8D8L - chains a and L of the 35 polymer chains in the assembly; structure by electron microscopy, 2.60 A resolution.

== Chain a ==
Molecule: 15S ribosomal RNA
From: Saccharomyces cerevisiae
Sequence (1713 nucleotides; each row starts with the number of its first residue; numbers below 1 keep their minus sign (U-63 is residue -63)):
   -63 UUUUAUAUAA UAAUAAUAAU AUAUAUAUAU AUAUAUUAUU AUAUUAGUUA UAUAAUAAGG
    -3 AAAAGUAAAA AAUUUAUAAG AAUAUGAUGU UGGUUCAGAU UAAGCGCUAA AUAAGGACAU
    57 GACACAUGCG AAUCAUACGU UUAUUAUUGA UAAGAUAAUA AAUAUGUGGU GUAAACGUGA
   117 GUAAUUUUAU UAGGAAUUAA UGAACUAUAG AAUAAGCUAA AUACUUAAUA UAUUAUUAUA
   177 UAAAAAUAAU UUAUAUAAUA AAAAGGAUAU AUAUAUAAUA UAUAUUUAUC UAUAGUCAAG
   237 CCAAUAAUGG UUUAGGUAGU AGGUUUAUUA AGAGUUAAAC CUAGCCAACG AUCCAUAAUC
   297 GAUAAUGAAA GUUAGAACGA UCACGUUGAC UCUGAAAUAU AGUCAAUAUC UAUAAGAUAC
   357 AGCAGUGAGG AAUAUUGGAC AAUGAUCGAA AGAUUGAUCC AGUUACUUAU UAGGAUGAUA
   417 UAUAAAAAUA UUUUAUUUUA UUUAUAAAUA UUAAAUAUUU AUAAUAAUAA UAAUAAUAAU
   477 AUAUAUAUAU AAAUUGAUUA AAAAUAAAAU CCAUAAAUAA UUAAAAUAAU GAUAUUAAUU
   537 ACCAUAUAUA UUUUUAUAUG GAUAUAUAUA UUAAUAAUAA UAUUAAUUUU AUUAUUAUUA
   597 AUAAUAUAUU UUAAUAGUCC UGACUAAUAU UUGUGCCAGC AGUCGCGGUA ACACAAAGAG
   657 GGCGAGCGUU AAUCAUAAUG GUUUAAAGGA UCCGUAGAAU GAAUUAUAUA UUAUAAUUUA
   717 GAGUUAAUAA AAUAUAAUUA AAGAAUUAUA AUAGUAAAGA UGAAAUAAUA AUAAUAAUUA
   777 UAAGACUAAU AUAUGUGAAA AUAUUAAUUA AAUAUUAACU GACAUUGAGG GAUUAAAACU
   837 AGAGUAGCGA AACGGAUUCG AUACCCGUGU AGUUCUAGUA GUAAACUAUG AAUACAAUUA
   897 UUUAUAAUAU AUAUUAUAUA UAAAUAAUAA AUGAAAAUGA AAGUAUUCCA CCUGAAGAGU
   957 ACGUUAGCAA UAAUGAAACU CAAAACAAUA GACGGUUACA GACUUAAGCA GUGGAGCAUG
  1017 UUAUUUAAUU CGAUAAUCCA CGACUAACCU UACCAUAUUU UGAAUAUUAU AAUAAUUAUU
  1077 AUAAUUAUUA UAUUACAGGC GUUACAUUGU UGUCUUUAGU UCGUGCUGCA AAGUUUUAGA
  1137 UUAAGUUCAU AAACGAACAA AACUCCAUAU AUAUAAUUUU AAUUAUAUAU AAUUUUAUAU
  1197 UAUUUAUUAA UAUAAAGAAA GGAAUUAAGA CAAAUCAUAA UGAUCCUUAU AAUAUGGGUA
  1257 AUAGACGUGC UAUAAUAAAA UGAUAAUAAA AUUAUAUAAA AUAUAUUUAA UUAUAUUUAA
  1317 UUAAUAAUAU AAAACAUUUU AAUUUUUAAU AUAUUUUUUU AUUAUAUAUU AAUAUGAAUU
  1377 AUAAUCUGAA AUUCGAUUAU AUGAAAAAAG AAUUGCUAGU AAUACGUAAA UUAGUAUGUU
  1437 ACGGUGAAUA UUCUAACUGU UUCGCACUAA UCACUCAUCA CGCGUUGAAA CAUAUUAUUA
  1497 UCUUAUUAUU UAUAUAAUAU UUUUUAAUAA AUAUUAAUAA UUAUUAAUUU AUAUUUAUUU
  1557 AUAUCAGAAA UAAUAUGAAU UAAUGCGAAG UUGAAAUACA GUUACCGUAG GGGAACCUGC
  1617 GGUGGGCUUA UAAAUAUCUU AAAUAUUCUU ACA
Not modelled in the structure: -63 to 12, 86-88, 167-171, 211-213, 421-477, 546-549, 564-599, 705-707, 906-910, 1075-1077, 1362-1366, 1529-1535

== Chain L ==
Protein: 37S ribosomal protein S12, mitochondrial
From: Saccharomyces cerevisiae
UniProtKB: P53732 (RT12_YEAST); residue numbers follow UniProt; this construct covers 1-153
Amino-acid sequence (153 residues; row label = number of the first residue in the row):
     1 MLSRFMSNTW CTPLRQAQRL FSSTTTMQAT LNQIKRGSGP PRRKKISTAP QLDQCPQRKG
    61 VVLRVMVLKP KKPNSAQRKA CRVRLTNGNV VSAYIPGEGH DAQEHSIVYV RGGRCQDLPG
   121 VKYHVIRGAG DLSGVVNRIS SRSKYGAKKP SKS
Not modelled in the structure: 1-28, 150-153

== How chain a and chain L interact ==
Contacting residue pairs - 121 pairs, chain a then chain L:
  U31(a) - Lys45(L)  salt bridge to the phosphate
  C32(a) - Lys45(L)  salt bridge to the phosphate
  A39(a) - Pro56(L)  base contact
  G40(a) - Pro56(L)  base contact
  G40(a) - Gln57(L)  hydrogen bond to the base
  C41(a) - Gln57(L)  sugar contact
  C41(a) - Ile126(L)  sugar contact
  G42(a) - Ser143(L)  hydrogen bond to the sugar
  G42(a) - Gly146(L)  sugar contact
  C43(a) - Arg142(L)  hydrogen bond to the sugar
  C43(a) - Ser143(L)  sugar contact
  C43(a) - Ala147(L)  sugar contact
  C43(a) - Lys148(L)  salt bridge to the phosphate
  C43(a) - Lys149(L)  phosphate contact
  U44(a) - Lys148(L)  phosphate contact
  U44(a) - Lys149(L)  hydrogen bond to the phosphate
  G366(a) - Arg58(L)  phosphate contact
  G366(a) - Thr86(L)  phosphate contact
  A367(a) - Cys55(L)  hydrogen bond to the base
  A367(a) - Pro56(L)  base contact
  A367(a) - Gln57(L)  sugar contact
  A367(a) - Arg58(L)  salt bridge to the phosphate
  A367(a) - Lys59(L)  hydrogen bond to the phosphate
  A367(a) - Thr86(L)  hydrogen bond to the phosphate
  A367(a) - Tyr109(L)  sugar contact
  G613(a) - Lys149(L)  sugar contact
  U614(a) - Arg142(L)  salt bridge to the phosphate
  U614(a) - Ser143(L)  hydrogen bond to the phosphate
  U614(a) - Lys149(L)  salt bridge to the phosphate
  C615(a) - Ser141(L)  phosphate contact
  C615(a) - Arg142(L)  hydrogen bond to the phosphate
  C615(a) - Ser143(L)  hydrogen bond to the phosphate
  C615(a) - Lys144(L)  phosphate contact
  C616(a) - Ser141(L)  hydrogen bond to the phosphate
  C616(a) - Lys144(L)  salt bridge to the phosphate
  C632(a) - Pro73(L)  base contact
  C632(a) - Ser75(L)  phosphate contact
  C633(a) - Ser75(L)  phosphate contact
  C633(a) - Ala76(L)  phosphate contact
  A634(a) - Ala76(L)  phosphate contact
  A634(a) - Gln77(L)  hydrogen bond to the phosphate
  A634(a) - Lys79(L)  salt bridge to the phosphate
  A634(a) - Glu98(L)  phosphate contact
  G635(a) - Arg78(L)  hydrogen bond to the base
  G635(a) - Lys79(L)  salt bridge to the phosphate
  G635(a) - Gly97(L)  phosphate contact
  G635(a) - Glu98(L)  phosphate contact
  C636(a) - Asn74(L)  base contact
  C636(a) - Arg78(L)  base contact
  C636(a) - Tyr94(L)  hydrogen bond to the phosphate
  C636(a) - Pro96(L)  phosphate contact
  C636(a) - Gly97(L)  hydrogen bond to the phosphate
  C636(a) - Asp117(L)  base contact
  C636(a) - Tyr145(L)  sugar contact
  A637(a) - Cys115(L)  base contact
  A637(a) - Gln116(L)  base contact
  A637(a) - Asp117(L)  hydrogen bond to the base
  A637(a) - Tyr145(L)  phosphate contact
  G638(a) - Gln116(L)  hydrogen bond to the phosphate
  U639(a) - Arg114(L)  salt bridge to the phosphate
  U639(a) - Gln116(L)  hydrogen bond to the phosphate
  G641(a) - Asn74(L)  hydrogen bond to the base
  C642(a) - Asn74(L)  hydrogen bond to the base
  G643(a) - Asn74(L)  base contact
  G643(a) - Ser75(L)  hydrogen bond to the base
  A651(a) - Glu98(L)  sugar contact
  A651(a) - Arg138(L)  salt bridge to the phosphate
  A652(a) - Arg138(L)  salt bridge to the phosphate
  A652(a) - Ile139(L)  hydrogen bond to the phosphate
  A652(a) - Ser140(L)  hydrogen bond to the phosphate
  A653(a) - Ile139(L)  phosphate contact
  G664(a) - Lys144(L)  sugar contact
  U665(a) - Arg111(L)  sugar contact
  U666(a) - Pro56(L)  hydrogen bond to the sugar
  U666(a) - Arg111(L)  sugar contact
  U666(a) - Gly112(L)  hydrogen bond to the sugar
  A667(a) - Thr48(L)  phosphate contact
  A667(a) - Ala49(L)  phosphate contact
  A667(a) - Gln54(L)  hydrogen bond to the sugar
  A667(a) - Cys55(L)  sugar contact
  A667(a) - Pro56(L)  sugar contact
  A667(a) - Gly112(L)  phosphate contact
  A668(a) - Ser47(L)  hydrogen bond to the phosphate
  A668(a) - Gln54(L)  phosphate contact
  C670(a) - Arg42(L)  salt bridge to the phosphate
  A671(a) - Arg42(L)  salt bridge to the phosphate
  U672(a) - Arg43(L)  base contact
  A673(a) - Arg43(L)  salt bridge to the phosphate
  A674(a) - Gly39(L)  hydrogen bond to the base
  A674(a) - Pro40(L)  base contact
  A674(a) - Pro41(L)  base contact
  G677(a) - Ala29(L)  base contact
  A695(a) - Asn32(L)  hydrogen bond to the sugar
  A695(a) - Lys35(L)  salt bridge to the phosphate
  C944(a) - Asn32(L)  phosphate contact
  C945(a) - Thr30(L)  hydrogen bond to the phosphate
  C945(a) - Asn32(L)  hydrogen bond to the phosphate
  C945(a) - Gln33(L)  base contact
  C945(a) - Arg36(L)  salt bridge to the phosphate
  A946(a) - Gln33(L)  hydrogen bond to the base
  A946(a) - Arg36(L)  salt bridge to the phosphate
  C947(a) - Ala29(L)  base contact
  C947(a) - Gln33(L)  hydrogen bond to the base
  C948(a) - Ser38(L)  base contact
  U949(a) - Gly39(L)  base contact
  U949(a) - Pro41(L)  sugar contact
  U976(a) - Pro119(L)  phosphate contact
  U976(a) - Gly120(L)  phosphate contact
  U976(a) - Lys122(L)  salt bridge to the phosphate
  C977(a) - Lys71(L)  salt bridge to the phosphate
  C977(a) - Pro119(L)  phosphate contact
  A978(a) - Lys71(L)  salt bridge to the phosphate
  A978(a) - Arg114(L)  salt bridge to the phosphate
  C1479(a) - Arg64(L)  hydrogen bond to the phosphate
  C1479(a) - Arg82(L)  phosphate contact
  G1480(a) - Arg64(L)  salt bridge to the phosphate
  G1480(a) - Arg82(L)  salt bridge to the phosphate
  C1582(a) - Pro119(L)  sugar contact
  G1583(a) - Lys71(L)  sugar contact
  A1584(a) - Lys72(L)  hydrogen bond to the phosphate
  A1585(a) - Lys72(L)  phosphate contact
Interface residues without a listed pair, chain a (59 interface residues in all): U308, G676, U678, C975
Interface residues without a listed pair, chain L (65 interface residues in all): Leu52, Gly113, Arg127, Gly128

== Summary ==
The interface between chain a and chain L involves 59 residues on one side and 65 on the other; the contacts
include 35 hydrogen bonds and 24 salt bridges. Polar contacts include G40(a)-Gln57(L), A367(a)-Cys55(L) and
G635(a)-Arg78(L).
Chain a is 15S ribosomal RNA and chain L is 37S ribosomal protein S12, mitochondrial, both from Saccharomyces
cerevisiae; the structure, Yeast mitochondrial small subunit assembly intermediate (State 3), was determined
by electron microscopy, deposited together with 8D8J and 8D8K.
